PDB entry 2NVU | X-ray diffraction, 2.80 A resolution | chains C and J of the 5 polymer chains in the assembly

== Chain C ==
Protein: NEDD8-conjugating enzyme Ubc12
Source organism: Homo sapiens
Notes: EC 6.3.2.-
UniProtKB: P61081 (UBC12_HUMAN); aligned to UniProt positions 1-173 over residues 1-178 (the alignment contains insertions or deletions, so no single offset holds)
Sequence (180 residues; row label = number of the first residue in the row; note: 5 numbers in that range are skipped by the numbering (no residue carries them; nothing is unmodelled there); numbers below 1 keep their minus sign (Gly-1 is residue -1)):
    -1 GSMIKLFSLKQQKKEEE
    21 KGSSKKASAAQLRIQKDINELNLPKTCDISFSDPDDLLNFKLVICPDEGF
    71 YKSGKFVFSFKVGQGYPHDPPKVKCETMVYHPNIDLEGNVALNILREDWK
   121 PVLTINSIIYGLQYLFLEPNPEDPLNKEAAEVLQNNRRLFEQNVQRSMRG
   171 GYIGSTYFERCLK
Disordered / not traced: -1 to 2
Differences from the reference sequence: cloning artifact (-1 to 0); engineered mutation Ala111 (Cys in P61081)

== Chain J ==
Protein: NEDD8
Source organism: Homo sapiens
UniProtKB: Q15843 (NEDD8_HUMAN); numbering as in UniProt (aligned over 1-76)
Sequence (81 residues; row label = number of the first residue in the row; numbers below 1 keep their minus sign (Gly-4 is residue -4)):
    -4 GSGGSMLIKVKTLTGKEIEIDIEPTDKVERIKERVEEKEGIPPQQQRLIY
    46 SGKQMNDEKTAADYKILGGSVLHLVLALRGG
Disordered / not traced: -4 to 0
Differences from the reference sequence: cloning artifact (-4 to 0)
Swiss-Prot annotation at these positions:
  - region: Val70 to Ala72 (Interaction with UBE1C)
  - site (Interaction with UBE1C): Leu8, Ile44
  - modified residue: Gln40 (Microbial infection: Deamidated glutamine), Lys48 (N6-acetyllysine)
  - cross-link: Gly76 (Glycyl lysine isopeptide (Gly-Lys) (interchain with K-? in acceptor proteins))
  - mutagenesis: Thr7 to Thr9 (Decreased interaction with B.pseudomallei Cif protein, leading to decreased deamidation), Lys11 (K11A: Decreased interaction with B.pseudomallei Cif protein, leading to decreased deamidation), Glu31 (E31Q: Decreased interaction with B.pseudomallei Cif protein, leading to slightly decreased deamidation), Gln40 (Q40E: Impaired ability to activate cullin-RING-based E3 ubiquitin-protein ligase complexes), His68 (H68A: Decreased interaction with B.pseudomallei Cif protein, leading to slightly decreased deamidation), Ala72 (A72R: Prevents adenylation by UBE1C)

== Chain C / chain J interface ==
Pairs across the interface (6):
  Asn42(C) with Lys11(J), hydrogen bond
  Tyr130(C) with Thr9(J); Lys11(J)
  Gln133(C) with Thr9(J)
  Tyr134(C) with Leu8(J), hydrophobic; Thr9(J)
Also at the interface, not in a pair above, chain C (7 interface residues in all): Val122, Ser127, Gly131
Also at the interface, not in a pair above, chain J (5 interface residues in all): Gly10, Glu34

== In short ==
7 residues of chain C and 5 residues of chain J are in contact; the contacts include 1 hydrogen bond. The
hydrogen-bonded pair is Asn42(C)-Lys11(J). Curated annotation (UniProt) lists 8 mutagenesis sites on chain J.
Here chain C is NEDD8-conjugating enzyme Ubc12 and chain J is NEDD8, both from Homo sapiens. Entry 2NVU
(Structure of APPBP1-UBA3~NEDD8-NEDD8-MgATP-Ubc12(C111A), a trapped ubiquitin-like protein activation complex)
was determined by X-ray diffraction.
